2FI3 - chains E and I; structure by X-ray diffraction, 1.58 A resolution.

[Chain E]
Name: Cationic trypsin
Organism: Bos taurus
Notes: EC 3.4.21.4
UniProtKB: P00760 (TRY1_BOVIN); residues 16-238 here correspond to UniProt positions 21-243 (UniProt number = residue number + 5)
Amino-acid sequence (223 residues; row label = number of the first residue in the row; note: 10 numbers in that range are skipped by the numbering (no residue carries them; nothing is unmodelled there)):
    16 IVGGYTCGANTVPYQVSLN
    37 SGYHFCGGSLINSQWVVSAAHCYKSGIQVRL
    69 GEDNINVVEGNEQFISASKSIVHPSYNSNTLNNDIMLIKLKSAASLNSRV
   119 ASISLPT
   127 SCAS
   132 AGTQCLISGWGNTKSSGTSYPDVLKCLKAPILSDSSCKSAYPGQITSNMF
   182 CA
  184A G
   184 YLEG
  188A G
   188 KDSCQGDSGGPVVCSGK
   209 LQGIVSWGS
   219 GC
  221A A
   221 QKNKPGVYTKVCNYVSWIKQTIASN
Disulfides: Cys22-Cys157, Cys42-Cys58, Cys128-Cys232, Cys136-Cys201, Cys168-Cys182, Cys191-Cys220
Ion coordination: Ca2+: Glu70, Asn72, Val75, Glu80; Na+: Asp71, Glu77
UniProt features mapped onto this chain:
  - active site (Charge relay system): Asp102, Ser195
  - binding site (Ca(2+)): Glu70, Asn72, Val75, Glu80
  - binding site (substrate): Asp189, Ser190, Gln192, Gly193, Ser195
From the paper describing this entry:
  - catalytic residues: His57, Asp102, Ser195

[Chain I]
Name: Pancreatic trypsin inhibitor
Organism: Bos taurus
UniProtKB: P00974 (BPT1_BOVIN); residues 1-58 here correspond to UniProt positions 36-93 (UniProt number = residue number + 35)
Amino-acid sequence (58 residues; each row starts with the number of its first residue):
     1 RPDFCLEPPYTGPSKARIIRYFYNAKAGLCQTFVYGGSRAKRNNFKSAED
    51 CMRTCGGA
Sequence notes: engineered mutation Ser14 (Cys49 in P00974), Ser38 (Cys73 in P00974)
Disulfides: Cys5-Cys55, Cys30-Cys51
Ion coordination: Ca2+ near Thr32 (its only coordinating residue here)
UniProt features mapped onto this chain:
  - site: Lys15, Ala16 (Reactive bond for trypsin)
From the paper describing this entry:
  - contacts within the chain: Ser14-Ser38 (hydrogen bond)
  - mutagenesis - C14S (1.7x10-10 M), C38S (1.4x10-10 M): decreased binding to Cationic trypsin (chain E)

[How chain E and chain I interact]
Residue-residue contacts (41; chain E residue first):
  Tyr39(E) with Arg17(I); Ile18(I); Ile19(I), hydrogen bond (side chain-backbone)
  His40(E) with Arg17(I), hydrogen bond (backbone-side chain)
  Phe41(E) with Ala16(I); Arg17(I), hydrogen bond (backbone-backbone)
  Cys42(E) with Ala16(I), hydrophobic
  His57(E) with Ser14(I); Lys15(I); Ala16(I); Gly36(I); Gly37(I)
  Lys60(E) with Ile18(I)
  Ser96(E) with Arg39(I)
  Asn97(E) with Arg39(I)
  Leu99(E) with Ser14(I); Ser38(I)
  Tyr151(E) with Arg17(I); Val34(I)
  Asp189(E) with Lys15(I), salt bridge
  Ser190(E) with Lys15(I), hydrogen bond (backbone-side chain)
  Cys191(E) with Lys15(I)
  Gln192(E) with Thr11(I); Ser14(I), hydrogen bond (side chain-backbone); Lys15(I); Ala16(I)
  Gly193(E) with Lys15(I), hydrogen bond (backbone-backbone); Ala16(I); Arg17(I)
  Asp194(E) with Lys15(I), hydrogen bond (backbone-backbone)
  Ser195(E) with Lys15(I), hydrogen bond (backbone-backbone); Ala16(I), hydrogen bond (side chain-backbone)
  Ser214(E) with Ser14(I); Lys15(I), hydrogen bond (backbone-backbone)
  Trp215(E) with Pro13(I); Ser14(I); Lys15(I)
  Gly216(E) with Pro13(I), hydrogen bond (backbone-backbone); Lys15(I)
  Gly219(E) with Lys15(I)
  Gly226(E) with Lys15(I)
Other interface residues (no listed pair), chain E (24 interface residues in all): Tyr94, Val213
Other interface residues (no listed pair), chain I (14 interface residues in all): Gly12
From the paper, about this interface:
  - interface residues, chain I: Lys15(I)

[In short]
Chain E and chain I form an interface of 24 and 14 residues respectively, with 11 hydrogen bonds and 1 salt
bridge. Polar pairs include Asp189(E)-Lys15(I), Tyr39(E)-Ile19(I) and His40(E)-Arg17(I). From the paper:
catalytic residues His57(E), Asp102(E) and Ser195(E); C14S and C38S of chain I reduce binding to Cationic
trypsin (chain E).
Here chain E is Cationic trypsin and chain I is Pancreatic trypsin inhibitor, both from Bos taurus. Entry 2FI3
(Crystal structure of a BPTI variant (Cys14->Ser, Cys38->Ser) in complex with trypsin) was determined by X-ray
diffraction together with 2FI4 and 2FI5 from the same study.
